7BTG - chain A; structure by X-ray diffraction, 2.19 A resolution.

# Chain A
Molecule: GEO10716p1
Organism: Drosophila melanogaster
UniProt: Q8ING6 (Q8ING6_DROME); residues 1-164 here = UniProt positions 1-164
Chain sequence (172 residues; numbered 1 to 172; the number before each row is that of its first residue):
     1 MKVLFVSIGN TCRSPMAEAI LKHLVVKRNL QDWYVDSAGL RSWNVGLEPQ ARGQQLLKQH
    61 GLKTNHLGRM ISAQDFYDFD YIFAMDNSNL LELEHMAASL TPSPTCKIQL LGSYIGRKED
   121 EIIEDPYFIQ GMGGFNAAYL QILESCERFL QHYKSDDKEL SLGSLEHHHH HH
Disordered / not traced: 158-172
Differences from the reference sequence: engineered mutation S7 (Cys in Q8ING6); expression tag (165-172)
What the authors report for this chain:
  - catalytic residues: R13, D125
  - binding site for phosphate ion: R13
  - specificity-determining residues: T11
  - mutagenesis - T11I: decreased catalytic activity on phosphoarginine
  - mutagenesis - T11I, T11I/Y127F: increased catalytic activity on phosphotyrosine
  - mutagenesis - Y127F: decreased catalytic activity on phosphotyrosine
  - mutagenesis - C7S: abolished catalytic activity
  - contacts within the chain: R41-E92 (salt bridge), R41-W43, N44-Y127 (hydrogen bond)

# In short
From the paper: catalytic residues R13 and D125; T11I and T11I/Y127F increase catalytic activity on
phosphotyrosine; 4 substitutions were tested in all.
Chain A is GEO10716p1 (Drosophila melanogaster); the structure, Crystal structure of DARP, drosophila arginine
phosphatase, was determined by X-ray diffraction together with 7CUY from the same study.
